PDB entry 8YUA | X-ray diffraction, 2.37 A resolution | chains B and C of the 6 polymer chains in the assembly

== Chain B ==
Name: Tubulin beta chain
Source organism: Sus scrofa
UniProt: A0A8D0VN39 (A0A8D0VN39_PIG); residue numbers follow UniProt; this construct covers 1-431
Chain sequence (431 residues; row label = number of the first residue in the row):
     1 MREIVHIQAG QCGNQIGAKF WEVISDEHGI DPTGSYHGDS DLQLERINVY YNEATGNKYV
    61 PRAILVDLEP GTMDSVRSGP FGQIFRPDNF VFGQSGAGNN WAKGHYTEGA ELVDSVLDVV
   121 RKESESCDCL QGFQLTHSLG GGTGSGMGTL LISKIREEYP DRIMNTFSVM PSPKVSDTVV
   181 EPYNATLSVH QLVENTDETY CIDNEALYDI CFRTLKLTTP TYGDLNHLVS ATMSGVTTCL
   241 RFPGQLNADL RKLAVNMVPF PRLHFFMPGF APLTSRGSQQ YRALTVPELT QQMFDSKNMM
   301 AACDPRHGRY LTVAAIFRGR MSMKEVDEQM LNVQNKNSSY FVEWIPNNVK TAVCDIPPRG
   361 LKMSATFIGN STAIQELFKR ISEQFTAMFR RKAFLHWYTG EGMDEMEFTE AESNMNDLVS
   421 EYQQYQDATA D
Disordered / not traced: 1, 429-431
Bound ions: Mg2+: Q11 (together with GDP)
Residues lining bound ligands:
  - A1D69 (2-chloranyl-N-(4-methoxyphenyl)-N-methyl-thieno[3,2-d]pyrimidin-4-amine): C239, L240, L246, A248, K252, L253, N256, M257, T312, V313, A314, A315, I316, N348, V349, K350, T351, A352
  - GDP (guanosine-5'-diphosphate): A9, G10, Q11, C12, Q15, I16, D67, A97, N99, S138, G140, G141, G142, T143, G144, V169, P171, V175, D177, E181, N204, L207, Y222, L225, N226

== Chain C ==
Name: Detyrosinated tubulin alpha-1B chain
Source organism: Sus scrofa
UniProt: Q2XVP4 (TBA1B_PIG); residue numbers follow UniProt; this construct covers 1-440
Chain sequence (440 residues; each row starts with the number of its first residue):
     1 MRECISIHVG QAGVQIGNAC WELYCLEHGI QPDGQMPSDK TIGGGDDSFN TFFSETGAGK
    61 HVPRAVFVDL EPTVIDEVRT GTYRQLFHPE QLITGKEDAA NNYARGHYTI GKEIIDLVLD
   121 RIRKLADQCT GLQGFLVFHS FGGGTGSGFT SLLMERLSVD YGKKSKLEFS IYPAPQVSTA
   181 VVEPYNSILT THTTLEHSDC AFMVDNEAIY DICRRNLDIE RPTYTNLNRL ISQIVSSITA
   241 SLRFDGALNV DLTEFQTNLV PYPRIHFPLA TYAPVISAEK AYHEQLSVAE ITNACFEPAN
   301 QMVKCDPRHG KYMACCLLYR GDVVPKDVNA AIATIKTKRS IQFVDWCPTG FKVGINYQPP
   361 TVVPGGDLAK VQRAVCMLSN TTAIAEAWAR LDHKFDLMYA KRAFVHWYVG EGMEEGEFSE
   421 AREDMAALEK DYEEVGVDSV
UniProt features mapped onto this chain:
  - motif: M1 to C4 (MREC motif)
  - active site: E254
  - binding site (GTP): G10, Q11, A12, Q15, E71, A99, S140, G143, G144, T145, G146, T179, E183, N206, Y224, N228, L252
  - binding site (Mg(2+)): E71
  - modified residue: K40 (N6,N6,N6-trimethyllysine), S48 (Phosphoserine), S232 (Phosphoserine), Y282 (3'-nitrotyrosine), R339 (Omega-N-methylarginine), S439 (Phosphoserine)
  - cross-link (Glycyl lysine isopeptide (Lys-Gly)): K326 (interchain with G-Cter in ubiquitin), K370 (interchain with G-Cter in ubiquitin)
Bound ions: Ca2+: D39, T41, G44, D47, E55
Residues lining bound ligands:
  - A1D69 (2-chloranyl-N-(4-methoxyphenyl)-N-methyl-thieno[3,2-d]pyrimidin-4-amine): T179, A180, V181
  - GTP (guanosine-5'-triphosphate): V9, G10, Q11, A12, Q15, I16, D69, D98, A99, A100, N101, S140, G142, G143, G144, T145, G146, I171, P173, V177, S178, T179, E183, N206, Y224, L227, N228, I231

== Interface between chain B and chain C ==
Contacting residue pairs (37; chain B residue first):
  N99(B) - E254(C)
  D177(B) - E254(C)
  D177(B) - K352(C)  hydrogen bond (backbone-side chain)
  T178(B) - E254(C)
  T178(B) - N258(C)
  V179(B) - N258(C)  hydrogen bond (backbone-side chain)
  V179(B) - P348(C)  hydrophobic
  V180(B) - T257(C)
  T219(B) - K326(C)
  T219(B) - N329(C)
  A387(B) - W346(C)
  M388(B) - W346(C)
  R390(B) - D345(C)  salt bridge
  R390(B) - S439(C)  hydrogen bond
  R391(B) - Y262(C)  hydrogen bond (backbone-side chain)
  R391(B) - D345(C)  salt bridge
  R391(B) - W346(C)
  R391(B) - E434(C)  hydrogen bond (side chain-backbone)
  R391(B) - V435(C)
  R391(B) - V437(C)  hydrogen bond (side chain-backbone)
  R391(B) - D438(C)
  R391(B) - S439(C)  hydrogen bond
  K392(B) - Y262(C)
  A393(B) - P261(C)
  A393(B) - Y262(C)
  A393(B) - W346(C)  hydrophobic
  F394(B) - T257(C)
  F394(B) - N258(C)
  F394(B) - V260(C)
  F394(B) - P261(C)  hydrogen bond (backbone-backbone)
  H396(B) - V260(C)  hydrogen bond (side chain-backbone)
  H396(B) - P261(C)
  H396(B) - Y262(C)
  H396(B) - P263(C)
  W397(B) - Q256(C)
  W397(B) - T257(C)  hydrogen bond (side chain-backbone)
  W397(B) - V260(C)  hydrogen bond (side chain-backbone)
Interface residues without a listed pair, chain B (19 interface residues in all): Q94, G98, T218, L395
Interface residues without a listed pair, chain C (21 interface residues in all): M1, P325

== Overview ==
Chain B and chain C form an interface of 19 and 21 residues respectively, with 11 hydrogen bonds and 2 salt
bridges. Among the polar pairs are R390(B)-D345(C), R391(B)-D345(C) and D177(B)-K352(C). Chain B binds GDP and
compound A1D69.
Here chain B is Tubulin beta chain and chain C is Detyrosinated tubulin alpha-1B chain, both from Sus scrofa.
Entry 8YUA (Tubulin-RB3-TTL in complex with compound SI10) was determined by X-ray diffraction together with
8YTX and 8YU9 from the same study.
